Entry 3B7T (X-ray diffraction, 2.30 A resolution); this record covers chains A and B.

== Chain A ==
Protein: Leukotriene A-4 hydrolase
Source organism: Homo sapiens
Notes: EC 3.3.2.6, 3.4.11.4
Reference sequence: P09960 (LKHA4_HUMAN); residues 1-610 here correspond to UniProt positions 2-611 (UniProt number = residue number + 1)
Amino-acid sequence (616 residues; row label = number of the first residue in the row; numbers below 1 keep their minus sign (His-5 is residue -5)):
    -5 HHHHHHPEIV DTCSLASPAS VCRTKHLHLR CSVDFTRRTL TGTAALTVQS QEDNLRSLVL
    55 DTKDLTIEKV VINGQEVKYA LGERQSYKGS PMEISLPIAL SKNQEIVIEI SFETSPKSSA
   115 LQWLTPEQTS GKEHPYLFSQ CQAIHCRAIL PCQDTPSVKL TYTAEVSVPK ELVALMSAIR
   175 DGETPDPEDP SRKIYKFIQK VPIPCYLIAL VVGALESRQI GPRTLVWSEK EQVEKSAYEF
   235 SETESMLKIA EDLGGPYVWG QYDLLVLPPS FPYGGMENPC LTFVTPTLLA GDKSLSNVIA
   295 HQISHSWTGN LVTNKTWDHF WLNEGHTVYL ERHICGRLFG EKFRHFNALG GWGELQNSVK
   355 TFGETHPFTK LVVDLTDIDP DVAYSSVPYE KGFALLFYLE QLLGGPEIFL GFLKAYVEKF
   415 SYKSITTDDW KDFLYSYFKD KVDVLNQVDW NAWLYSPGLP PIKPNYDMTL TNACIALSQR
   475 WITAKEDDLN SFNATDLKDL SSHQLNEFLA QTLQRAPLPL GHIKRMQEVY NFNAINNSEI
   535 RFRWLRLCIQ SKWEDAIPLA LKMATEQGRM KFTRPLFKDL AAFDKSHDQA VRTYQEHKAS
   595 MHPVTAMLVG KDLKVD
Disordered / not traced: -5 to 0
Construct notes: expression tag (-5 to 0); engineered mutation Gln296 (Glu297 in P09960)
Ion coordination: ytterbium (III) ion site 1: Asp47, Asp481; ytterbium (III) ion site 2 near Asp175 (its only coordinating residue here); Zn2+: His295, His299, Glu318 (shared with Arg702(B) of chain B)
Swiss-Prot annotation at these positions:
  - active site: Tyr383 (Proton donor)
  - binding site (a peptide): Gln134 to Gln136, Pro266 to Glu271, Arg563 to Lys565
  - binding site (Zn(2+)): His295, His299, Glu318
  - site: Glu271 (Pro-Gly-Pro binding), Asp375 (Essential for epoxide hydrolase activity, but not for aminopeptidase activity), Tyr378 (Covalently modified during suicide inhibition by leukotrienes), Gly562 (Pro-Gly-Pro binding)
  - modified residue: Lys72 (N6-acetyllysine), Lys336 (N6-acetyllysine), Lys413 (N6-acetyllysine), Ser415 (Phosphoserine), Lys572 (N6-acetyllysine)
Reported in the primary citation:
  - binding site for RAR peptide (chain B): Tyr267, Gly268, Gly269, Glu271, Glu318, Ser380, Tyr383, Arg563
  - mutagenesis - D375A: unchanged catalytic activity on Ala-p-NA
  - mutagenesis - D375A: abolished catalytic activity on Arg-p-NA
  - mutagenesis - E296Q (1500-fold): decreased catalytic activity on Ala-p-NA
  - mutagenesis - E296Q (1500-fold): decreased catalytic activity on Argp-NA

== Chain B ==
Protein: RAR peptide
Amino-acid sequence (3 residues; each row starts with the number of its first residue):
   702 RAR
Ion coordination: Zn2+: Arg702 (shared with His295(A), His299(A), Glu318(A) of chain A)

== Chain A / chain B interface ==
Pairs across the interface - 22 pairs, chain A then chain B:
  Gln136(A) with Arg702(B), hydrogen bond
  Tyr267(A) with Arg702(B), hydrogen bond; Ala703(B)
  Gly268(A) with Ala703(B), hydrogen bond (backbone-backbone); Arg704(B)
  Gly269(A) with Arg702(B); Ala703(B), hydrogen bond (backbone-backbone)
  Met270(A) with Arg702(B)
  Glu271(A) with Arg702(B), hydrogen bond (side chain-backbone)
  His295(A) with Arg702(B), hydrogen bond (side chain-backbone); Ala703(B)
  Gln296(A) with Ala703(B)
  His299(A) with Arg702(B), hydrogen bond (side chain-backbone)
  Phe314(A) with Arg702(B)
  Glu318(A) with Arg702(B), hydrogen bond (side chain-backbone)
  Glu348(A) with Arg704(B), salt bridge
  Tyr378(A) with Arg702(B); Arg704(B)
  Ser380(A) with Arg704(B), hydrogen bond
  Tyr383(A) with Arg702(B), hydrogen bond (side chain-backbone)
  Arg563(A) with Arg704(B), hydrogen bond (side chain-backbone)
  Lys565(A) with Arg704(B)
Also at the interface, not in a pair above, chain A (20 interface residues in all): Gln134, Val292, Ser379

== In short ==
20 residues of chain A and 3 residues of chain B are in contact, with 11 hydrogen bonds and 1 salt bridge.
Polar pairs include Glu348(A)-Arg704(B), Gln136(A)-Arg702(B) and Tyr267(A)-Arg702(B). The paper reports a
binding site for RAR peptide (chain B) at Tyr267(A), Gly268(A) and Gly269(A) among others; D375A of chain A
abolishes catalytic activity on Arg-p-NA.
Here chain A is Leukotriene A-4 hydrolase (Homo sapiens) and chain B is RAR peptide. Entry 3B7T ([E296Q]LTA4H
in complex with Arg-Ala-Arg substrate) was determined by X-ray diffraction, deposited together with 3B7R,
3B7S, 3B7U and 2R59.
